2GBW - chains B and D of the 6 polymer chains in the assembly; structure by X-ray diffraction, 1.70 A resolution.

# Chain B (and D)
Protein: Biphenyl 2,3-Dioxygenase Beta Subunit
Source organism: Sphingobium yanoikuyae
Notes: chain D of this document is another copy of the same molecule, construct and numbering; everything in this record applies to it too
Reference sequence: A2TC88 (A2TC88_SPHYA); residues 1-174 here = UniProt positions 1-174
Chain sequence (174 residues; row label = number of the first residue in the row):
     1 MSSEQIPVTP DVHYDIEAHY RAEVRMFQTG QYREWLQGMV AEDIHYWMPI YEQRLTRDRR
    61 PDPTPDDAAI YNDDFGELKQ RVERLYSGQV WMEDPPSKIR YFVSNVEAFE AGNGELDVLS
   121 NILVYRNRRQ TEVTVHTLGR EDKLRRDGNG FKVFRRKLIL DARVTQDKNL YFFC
Disordered / not traced: 1-4

# Interface between chain B and chain D
Pairs across the interface - 45 pairs, chain B then chain D:
  Y14(B) - P10(D)  hydrophobic
  Y14(B) - H13(D)
  R21(B) - H13(D)  hydrogen bond
  R21(B) - N105(D)  hydrogen bond (backbone-side chain)
  R21(B) - V106(D)  hydrogen bond (side chain-backbone)
  R21(B) - E107(D)
  A22(B) - E107(D)  hydrogen bond (backbone-side chain)
  V24(B) - N105(D)
  R25(B) - E107(D)  salt bridge
  R25(B) - F109(D)
  R25(B) - L119(D)
  Q28(B) - N121(D)  hydrogen bond
  D94(B) - L55(D)
  D94(B) - T56(D)  hydrogen bond (side chain-backbone)
  P95(B) - Q53(D)
  P95(B) - R54(D)
  P95(B) - T56(D)
  P96(B) - T56(D)
  K98(B) - I159(D)
  K98(B) - L160(D)  hydrogen bond (side chain-backbone)
  K98(B) - D161(D)
  R100(B) - N121(D)  hydrogen bond
  R100(B) - L138(D)  hydrogen bond (side chain-backbone)
  R100(B) - G139(D)
  R100(B) - D161(D)  salt bridge
  Y101(B) - N121(D)  hydrogen bond (backbone-side chain)
  F102(B) - F102(D)
  F102(B) - S104(D)
  F102(B) - N121(D)
  F102(B) - I122(D)
  F102(B) - L123(D)
  V103(B) - S104(D)
  L123(B) - L123(D)  hydrophobic
  Y125(B) - V135(D)
  Y125(B) - T137(D)
  N127(B) - D161(D)
  N127(B) - A162(D)
  R129(B) - Q53(D)  hydrogen bond (backbone-side chain)
  R129(B) - R163(D)
  Q130(B) - Q53(D)
  Q130(B) - R163(D)
  Q130(B) - V164(D)  hydrogen bond (backbone-backbone)
  T131(B) - V164(D)
  T131(B) - Q166(D)
  V133(B) - Q166(D)
Interface residues without a listed pair, chain B (23 interface residues in all): Y20, R128
Interface residues without a listed pair, chain D (31 interface residues in all): V8, T9, E17, Y125

# Summary
23 residues of chain B and 31 residues of chain D are in contact; the contacts include 12 hydrogen bonds and 2
salt bridges. Among the polar pairs are R25(B)-E107(D), R100(B)-D161(D) and R21(B)-H13(D).
Both chains are Biphenyl 2,3-Dioxygenase Beta Subunit (Sphingobium yanoikuyae). Entry 2GBW (Crystal Structure
of Biphenyl 2,3-Dioxygenase from Sphingomonas yanoikuyae B1) was determined by X-ray diffraction (same
publication as 2GBX and 2I7F).
